7UUT - chains B and C of the 4 polymer chains in the assembly; structure by X-ray diffraction, 1.89 A resolution.

== Chain B (and C) ==
Molecule: Secondary-alcohol dehydrogenase
Source organism: Thermoanaerobacter pseudethanolicus
Notes: EC 1.1.1.80; chain C of this document is another copy of the same molecule, construct and numbering; everything in this record applies to it too
UniProtKB: P14941 (ADH_THEBR); residues 1-352 here = UniProt positions 1-352
Amino-acid sequence (352 residues; row label = number of the first residue in the row):
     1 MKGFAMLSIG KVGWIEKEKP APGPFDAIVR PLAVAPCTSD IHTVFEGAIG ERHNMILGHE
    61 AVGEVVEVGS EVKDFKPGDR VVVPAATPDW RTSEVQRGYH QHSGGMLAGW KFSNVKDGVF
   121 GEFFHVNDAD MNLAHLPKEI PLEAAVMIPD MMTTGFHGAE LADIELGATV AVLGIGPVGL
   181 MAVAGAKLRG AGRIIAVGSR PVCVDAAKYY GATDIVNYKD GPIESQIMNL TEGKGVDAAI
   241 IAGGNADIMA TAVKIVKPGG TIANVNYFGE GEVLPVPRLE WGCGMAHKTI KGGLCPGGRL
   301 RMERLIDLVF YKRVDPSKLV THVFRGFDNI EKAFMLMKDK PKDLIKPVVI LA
Construct notes: engineered mutation Ala-86 (Ile in P14941)
Modified positions: Met-1 (N-formylmethionine; FME)
Swiss-Prot annotation at these positions:
  - binding site (Zn(2+)): Cys-37, His-59, Asp-150
  - binding site (NADP(+)): Ile-175 to Val-178, Gly-198 to Arg-200, Tyr-218, Val-265 to Tyr-267, Lys-340
Bound ions: Zn2+: Cys-37, His-59, Asp-150 (together with (2R)-pentan-2-ol); K+ site 1: Tyr-99 (shared with 4 residues of chain A); K+ site 2: Gly-259, His-287, Thr-289 (shared with 1 residue of chain A)
Residues lining bound ligands:
  - (2R)-pentan-2-ol (2RP): Cys-37, Ser-39, His-59, Ala-85, Ala-86, Trp-110, Asp-150, Leu-294, Cys-295
  - NADP (NAP; NADP nicotinamide-adenine-dinucleotide phosphate): Cys-37, Thr-38, Ser-39, His-42, Asp-150, Met-151, Thr-154, Gly-174, Ile-175, Gly-176, Pro-177, Val-178, Gly-179, Val-197, Ser-199, Arg-200, Tyr-218, Ile-223, Ala-242, Gly-243, Gly-244, Asp-247, Ile-248, Val-265, Asn-266, Tyr-267, Gly-293, Leu-294, Cys-295, Lys-340

== Chain B / chain C interface ==
Contacting residue pairs (46; chain B residue first):
  Phe-156(B) / Leu-166(C)  hydrophobic
  Glu-160(B) / Leu-166(C)
  Ile-164(B) / Arg-189(C)  hydrogen bond (backbone-side chain)
  Glu-165(B) / Arg-304(C)  salt bridge
  Leu-166(B) / Phe-156(C)  hydrophobic
  Leu-166(B) / Glu-160(C)
  Leu-166(B) / Leu-188(C)
  Leu-166(B) / Arg-189(C)
  Leu-166(B) / Arg-304(C)
  Gly-167(B) / Arg-304(C)
  Gly-167(B) / Leu-308(C)
  Leu-188(B) / Leu-166(C)  hydrophobic
  Leu-188(B) / Lys-187(C)
  Leu-188(B) / Leu-188(C)
  Leu-188(B) / Arg-189(C)  hydrogen bond (backbone-backbone)
  Leu-188(B) / Gly-190(C)  hydrogen bond (backbone-backbone)
  Arg-189(B) / Ile-164(C)  hydrogen bond (side chain-backbone)
  Arg-189(B) / Leu-166(C)
  Arg-189(B) / Leu-188(C)
  Arg-189(B) / Arg-189(C)  hydrogen bond (backbone-side chain)
  Gly-190(B) / Leu-188(C)  hydrogen bond (backbone-backbone)
  Gly-190(B) / Leu-308(C)
  Ala-191(B) / Leu-308(C)
  Ala-191(B) / Arg-313(C)  hydrogen bond (backbone-side chain)
  Gly-192(B) / Arg-313(C)  hydrogen bond (backbone-side chain)
  Arg-193(B) / Tyr-311(C)
  Ile-194(B) / Arg-313(C)
  Gly-211(B) / Arg-313(C)  hydrogen bond (backbone-side chain)
  Thr-213(B) / Tyr-311(C)
  Thr-213(B) / Arg-313(C)
  Asp-237(B) / Arg-304(C)  salt bridge
  Arg-304(B) / Glu-165(C)  salt bridge
  Arg-304(B) / Leu-166(C)
  Arg-304(B) / Gly-167(C)
  Arg-304(B) / Asp-237(C)  salt bridge
  Leu-308(B) / Gly-167(C)
  Leu-308(B) / Gly-190(C)
  Leu-308(B) / Ala-191(C)
  Tyr-311(B) / Gly-192(C)
  Tyr-311(B) / Arg-193(C)
  Tyr-311(B) / Thr-213(C)
  Arg-313(B) / Ala-191(C)  hydrogen bond (side chain-backbone)
  Arg-313(B) / Gly-192(C)  hydrogen bond (side chain-backbone)
  Arg-313(B) / Ile-194(C)
  Arg-313(B) / Gly-211(C)  hydrogen bond (side chain-backbone)
  Arg-313(B) / Thr-213(C)
Also at the interface, not in a pair above, chain B (23 interface residues in all): Lys-187, Arg-301, Asp-307
Also at the interface, not in a pair above, chain C (22 interface residues in all): Asp-307

== In short ==
23 residues of chain B and 22 residues of chain C are in contact, with 12 hydrogen bonds and 4 salt bridges.
Polar pairs include Glu-165(B)/Arg-304(C), Asp-237(B)/Arg-304(C) and Ile-164(B)/Arg-189(C). Chain B binds NADP
and (2R)-pentan-2-ol.
Both chains are Secondary-alcohol dehydrogenase (Thermoanaerobacter pseudethanolicus). Entry 7UUT (Ternary
complex crystal structure of secondary alcohol dehydrogenases from the Thermoanaerobacter ethanolicus mutants
C295A and I86A ...) was determined by X-ray diffraction (same publication as 7UX4 and 7UTC).
